7XO4 - chains B and C of the 5 polymer chains in the assembly; structure by electron microscopy, 3.24 A resolution.

# Chain B (and C)
Molecule: Spike glycoprotein
Organism: Severe acute respiratory syndrome coronavirus 2
Notes: chain C of this document is another copy of the same molecule, construct and numbering; everything in this record applies to it too
Reference sequence: P0DTC2 (SPIKE_SARS2); numbering as in UniProt; present here: 1-68, 71-142, 146-210, 215-1208
Chain sequence (1205 residues; each row starts with the number of its first residue; note: 9 numbers in that range are skipped by the numbering (no residue carries them; nothing is unmodelled there); a row labelled like 210A-210F holds insertion residues (210A, then the next letters in order)):
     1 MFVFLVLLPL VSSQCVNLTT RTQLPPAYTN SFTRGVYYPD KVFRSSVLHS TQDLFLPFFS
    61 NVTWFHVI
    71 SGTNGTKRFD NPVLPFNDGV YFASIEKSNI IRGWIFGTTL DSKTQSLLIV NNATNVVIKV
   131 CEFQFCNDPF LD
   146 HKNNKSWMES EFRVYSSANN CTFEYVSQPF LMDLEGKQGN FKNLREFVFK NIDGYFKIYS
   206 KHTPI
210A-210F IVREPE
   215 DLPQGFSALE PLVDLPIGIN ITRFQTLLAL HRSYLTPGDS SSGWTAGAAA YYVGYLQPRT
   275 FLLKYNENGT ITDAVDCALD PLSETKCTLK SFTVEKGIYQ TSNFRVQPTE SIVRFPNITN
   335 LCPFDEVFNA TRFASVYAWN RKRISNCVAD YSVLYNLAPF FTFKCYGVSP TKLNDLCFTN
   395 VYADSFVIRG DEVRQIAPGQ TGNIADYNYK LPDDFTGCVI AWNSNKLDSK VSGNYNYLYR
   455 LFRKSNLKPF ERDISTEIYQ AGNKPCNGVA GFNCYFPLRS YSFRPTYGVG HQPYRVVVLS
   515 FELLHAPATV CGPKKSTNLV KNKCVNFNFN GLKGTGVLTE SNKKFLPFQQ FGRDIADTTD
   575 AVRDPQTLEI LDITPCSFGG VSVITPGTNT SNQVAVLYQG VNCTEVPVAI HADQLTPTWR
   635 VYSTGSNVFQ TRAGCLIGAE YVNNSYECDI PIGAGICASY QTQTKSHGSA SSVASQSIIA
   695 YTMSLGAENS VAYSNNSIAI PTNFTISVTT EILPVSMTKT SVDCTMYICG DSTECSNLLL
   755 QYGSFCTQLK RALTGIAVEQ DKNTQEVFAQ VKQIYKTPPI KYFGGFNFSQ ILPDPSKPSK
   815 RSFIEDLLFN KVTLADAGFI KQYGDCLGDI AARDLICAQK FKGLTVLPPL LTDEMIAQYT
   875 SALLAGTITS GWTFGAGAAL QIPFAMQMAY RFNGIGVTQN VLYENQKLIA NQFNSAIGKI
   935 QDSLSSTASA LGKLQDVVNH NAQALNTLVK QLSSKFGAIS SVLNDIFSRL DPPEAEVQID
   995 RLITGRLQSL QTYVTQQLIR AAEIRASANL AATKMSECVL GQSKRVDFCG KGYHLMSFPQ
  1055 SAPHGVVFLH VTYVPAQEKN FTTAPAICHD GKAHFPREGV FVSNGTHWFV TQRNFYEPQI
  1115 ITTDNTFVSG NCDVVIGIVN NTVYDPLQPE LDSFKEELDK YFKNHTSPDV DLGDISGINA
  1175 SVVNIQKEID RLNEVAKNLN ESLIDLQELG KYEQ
Unresolved in the structure: 1-26, 71-79, 146-156, 177-186, 210A-210F, 621-639, 677-689, 829-853, 1147-1208 (chain C: 1-26, 71-79, 146-156, 177-186, 210A-210F, 621-640, 677-689, 829-854, 1147-1208)
Cystine bridges: Cys291-Cys301, Cys379-Cys432, Cys480-Cys488, Cys538-Cys590, Cys617-Cys649, Cys662-Cys671, Cys1032-Cys1043, Cys1082-Cys1126
Covalently attached groups: N-acetylglucosamine (NAG) linked to Asn165, Asn234, Asn282, Asn331, Asn370, Asn603, Asn616, Asn657, Asn709, Asn801, Asn1074, Asn1098
Construct notes: variant Val67 (Ala in P0DTC2), Ile95 (Thr in P0DTC2), Asp142 (Gly in P0DTC2), Ile210A (Leu212 in P0DTC2), Asp339 (Gly in P0DTC2), Leu371 (Ser in P0DTC2), Pro373 (Ser in P0DTC2), Phe375 (Ser in P0DTC2), Asn417 (Lys in P0DTC2), Lys440 (Asn in P0DTC2), Ser446 (Gly in P0DTC2), Asn477 (Ser in P0DTC2), Lys478 (Thr in P0DTC2), Ala484 (Glu in P0DTC2), Arg493 (Gln in P0DTC2), Ser496 (Gly in P0DTC2), Arg498 (Gln in P0DTC2), Tyr501 (Asn in P0DTC2), His505 (Tyr in P0DTC2), Lys547 (Thr in P0DTC2), Gly614 (Asp in P0DTC2), Tyr655 (His in P0DTC2), Lys679 (Asn in P0DTC2), His681 (Pro in P0DTC2), Lys764 (Asn in P0DTC2), Tyr796 (Asp in P0DTC2), Lys856 (Asn in P0DTC2), His954 (Gln in P0DTC2), Lys969 (Asn in P0DTC2), Phe981 (Leu in P0DTC2); insertion (210D-210F); engineered mutation Gly682 (Arg in P0DTC2), Ser683 (Arg in P0DTC2), Ser685 (Arg in P0DTC2), Pro986 (Lys in P0DTC2), Pro987 (Val in P0DTC2)
Curated features (UniProtKB/Swiss-Prot):
  - region: Asn280 to Cys301 (Putative superantigen), Arg403 to Asp405 (Integrin-binding motif), Asn448 to Phe456 (Immunodominant HLA epitope recognized by the CD8+), Ser816 to Tyr837 (Fusion peptide 1), Lys835 to Phe855 (Fusion peptide 2), Asp1163 to Glu1202 (Heptad repeat 2)
  - site: Arg815, Ser816 (Cleavage)
  - glycosylation: Asn17 (N-linked (GlcNAc...) (complex) asparagine), Asn61 (N-linked (GlcNAc...) (hybrid) asparagine), Asn74 (N-linked (GlcNAc...) (complex) asparagine), Asn122 (N-linked (GlcNAc...) (hybrid) asparagine), Asn149 (N-linked (GlcNAc...) (complex) asparagine), Asn165 (N-linked (GlcNAc...) (complex) asparagine), Asn234 (N-linked (GlcNAc...) (high mannose) asparagine), Asn282 (N-linked (GlcNAc...) (complex) asparagine), Thr323 (O-linked (GalNAc) threonine), Ser325 (O-linked (HexNAc...) serine), Asn331 (N-linked (GlcNAc...) (complex) asparagine), Asn343 (N-linked (GlcNAc...) (complex) asparagine), Asn603 (N-linked (GlcNAc...) (hybrid) asparagine), Asn616 (N-linked (GlcNAc...) (complex) asparagine), Asn657 (N-linked (GlcNAc...) (complex) asparagine), Thr676 (O-linked (GlcNAc...) threonine), Thr678 (O-linked (GlcNAc...) threonine), Asn709 (N-linked (GlcNAc...) (high mannose) asparagine), Asn717 (N-linked (GlcNAc...) (hybrid) asparagine), Asn801 (N-linked (GlcNAc...) (hybrid) asparagine) and 6 more in UniProt

# Chain B / chain C interface
Residue-residue contacts (112):
  Gln52(B) with Leu754(C)
  Thr315(B) with Lys764(C)
  Asn317(B) with Asp737(C), hydrogen bond
  Arg319(B) with Asp737(C), salt bridge; Thr739(C), hydrogen bond; Asp745(C), salt bridge
  Asn360(B) with Phe168(C)
  Lys547(B) with Asn978(C)
  Phe559(B) with Phe43(C), hydrophobic
  Phe562(B) with Tyr38(C), hydrophobic; Lys41(C); Pro225(C), hydrophobic
  Gln563(B) with Phe43(C); Gly283(C)
  Phe565(B) with Lys41(C); Val42(C); Phe43(C)
  Gly566(B) with Phe43(C)
  Arg567(B) with Val42(C); Phe43(C), hydrogen bond (backbone-backbone)
  Ala570(B) with Val963(C), hydrophobic
  Asp571(B) with Ser967(C)
  Thr572(B) with Lys856(C)
  Phe592(B) with Met740(C), hydrophobic; Phe855(C), hydrophobic; Thr859(C)
  Gln613(B) with Leu861(C)
  Ala647(B) with Pro862(C), hydrophobic
  Pro665(B) with Leu864(C), hydrophobic
  Gly667(B) with Leu864(C)
  Ala668(B) with Pro863(C), hydrogen bond (backbone-backbone); Leu864(C); Thr866(C)
  Gly669(B) with Leu864(C), hydrogen bond (backbone-backbone); Met869(C)
  Cys671(B) with Leu864(C), hydrophobic
  Met697(B) with Leu864(C), hydrophobic; Leu865(C), hydrophobic
  Leu699(B) with Lys786(C); Ile788(C); Met869(C), hydrophobic; Gln872(C); Tyr873(C), hydrogen bond (backbone-side chain)
  Gly700(B) with Lys786(C); Ile788(C)
  Ala701(B) with Gln787(C); Ile788(C), hydrogen bond (backbone-backbone)
  Glu702(B) with Ile788(C)
  Asn703(B) with Gln787(C), hydrogen bond; Ile788(C), hydrogen bond (backbone-backbone); Tyr789(C); Lys790(C)
  Val705(B) with Thr883(C); Gln895(C)
  Ala706(B) with Gln895(C)
  Tyr707(B) with Tyr796(C); Phe797(C); Thr883(C); Ile896(C); Pro897(C); Phe898(C), hydrogen bond (side chain-backbone)
  Ser708(B) with Pro897(C)
  Asn709(B) with Pro897(C)
  Ser711(B) with Gln895(C), hydrogen bond; Pro897(C)
  Ile712(B) with Gln895(C)
  Ala713(B) with Leu894(C); Gln895(C), hydrogen bond (backbone-backbone)
  Pro715(B) with Leu894(C)
  Gln957(B) with Arg765(C)
  Thr961(B) with Gln762(C)
  Ser968(B) with Tyr756(C)
  Lys969(B) with Gln755(C), hydrogen bond (backbone-backbone)
  Phe970(B) with Gln755(C), hydrogen bond (backbone-backbone)
  Gly971(B) with Asp994(C)
  Asp985(B) with Gly413(C)
  Pro986(B) with Gly413(C)
  Pro987(B) with Pro412(C); Gly413(C)
  Arg995(B) with Asp994(C), salt bridge
  Gln1002(B) with Gln1002(C)
  Thr1006(B) with Gln1005(C)
  Gln1010(B) with Leu1012(C)
  Ile1013(B) with Leu1012(C), hydrophobic
  Glu1017(B) with Ala1016(C)
  Arg1039(B) with Thr1027(C); Glu1031(C), salt bridge; Arg1039(C)
  Val1040(B) with Ser1030(C)
  Asp1041(B) with Gln784(C); Ser1030(C)
  Gly1046(B) with Ala890(C)
  Tyr1047(B) with Trp886(C); Ala890(C), hydrophobic
  Tyr1067(B) with Ala890(C)
  Glu1072(B) with Leu894(C)
  Asn1074(B) with Gln895(C)
  Thr1077(B) with Met900(C)
  Pro1079(B) with Tyr917(C), hydrophobic
  Phe1089(B) with Asn914(C); Tyr917(C), hydrophobic
  Pro1090(B) with Gln913(C)
  Gly1093(B) with Tyr904(C)
  Val1094(B) with Met900(C), hydrophobic; Tyr904(C)
  Arg1107(B) with Tyr904(C)
  Phe1121(B) with Asn914(C)
  Ser1123(B) with Asn914(C), hydrogen bond; Glu918(C)
  Val1128(B) with Glu918(C)
  Glu1144(B) with Asp1146(C)
  Leu1145(B) with Asp1146(C)
Interface residues without a listed pair, chain B (89 interface residues in all): Gln314, Leu560, Gln564, Ile569, Pro589, Cys662, Ile666, Ile670, Ser704, Asn710, Gln965, Thr1009, Val1068, Pro1069, Val1129, Ile1130
Interface residues without a listed pair, chain C (88 interface residues in all): Arg44, Val47, Thr284, Gln414, Ser735, Gly757, Ser758, Phe759, Thr768, Pro792, Gly889, Gly891, Ala892, Thr912, Gln920, Asn960, Val991, Thr1009, Ile1013, Arg1019, Leu1034, Gly1035

# Overview
89 residues of chain B face 88 of chain C across their interface; the contacts include 15 hydrogen bonds and 4
salt bridges. Among the polar pairs are Arg319(B)-Asp737(C), Arg319(B)-Asp745(C) and Arg995(B)-Asp994(C).
Chain B and chain C are both Spike glycoprotein (Severe acute respiratory syndrome coronavirus 2); the
structure, SARS-CoV-2 Omicron BA.1 Variant Spike Trimer with two mouse ACE2 Bound, was determined by electron
microscopy, deposited together with 7XO5, 7XO6, 7XO7, 7XO8, 7XO9, 7XOA and 3 further entries.
